Entry 8QEK (electron microscopy, 3.60 A resolution); this record covers chains B and I of the 13 polymer chains in the assembly.

Chain B (and I):
Molecule: Major tail sheath protein
Organism: Staphylococcus phage 812
Notes: chain I of this document is another copy of the same molecule, construct and numbering; everything in this record applies to it too
Reference sequence: A0A0U1WZ79 (A0A0U1WZ79_9CAUD); residues 1-587 here = UniProt positions 1-587
Sequence (587 residues; each row starts with the number of its first residue):
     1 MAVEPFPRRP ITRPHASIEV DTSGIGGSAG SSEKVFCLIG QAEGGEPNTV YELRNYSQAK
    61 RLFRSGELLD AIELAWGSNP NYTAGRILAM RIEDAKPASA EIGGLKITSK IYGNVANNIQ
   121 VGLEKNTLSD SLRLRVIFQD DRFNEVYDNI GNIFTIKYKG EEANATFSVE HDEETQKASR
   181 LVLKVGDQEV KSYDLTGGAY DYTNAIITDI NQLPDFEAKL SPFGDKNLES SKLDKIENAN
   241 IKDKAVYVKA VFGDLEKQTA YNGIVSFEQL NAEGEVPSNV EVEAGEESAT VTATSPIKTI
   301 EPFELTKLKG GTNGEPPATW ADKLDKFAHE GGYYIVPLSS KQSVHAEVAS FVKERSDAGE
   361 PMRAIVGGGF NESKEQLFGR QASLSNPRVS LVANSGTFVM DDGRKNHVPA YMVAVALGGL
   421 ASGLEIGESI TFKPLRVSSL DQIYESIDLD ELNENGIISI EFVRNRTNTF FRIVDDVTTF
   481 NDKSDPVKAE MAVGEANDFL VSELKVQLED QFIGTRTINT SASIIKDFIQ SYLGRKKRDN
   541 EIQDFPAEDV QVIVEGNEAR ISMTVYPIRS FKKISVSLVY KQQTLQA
Not modelled in the structure: 1, 94-317, 504-509, 541-544 (chain I: 1, 96-314)

How chain B and chain I interact:
Pairs across the interface (77; chain B residue first):
  Arg-54(B) / Arg-9(I)  hydrogen bond (backbone-side chain)
  Asn-55(B) / Arg-9(I)
  Tyr-56(B) / Arg-9(I)
  Trp-76(B) / Arg-8(I)  hydrogen bond (backbone-side chain)
  Asn-79(B) / Arg-8(I)  hydrogen bond (backbone-side chain)
  Pro-80(B) / Arg-8(I)  hydrogen bond (backbone-side chain)
  Tyr-82(B) / Arg-8(I)  hydrogen bond (backbone-side chain)
  Thr-83(B) / Pro-5(I)
  Thr-83(B) / Arg-8(I)
  Thr-83(B) / Pro-10(I)
  Ala-84(B) / Arg-8(I)
  Ala-84(B) / Arg-9(I)
  Ala-84(B) / Pro-10(I)
  Ile-426(B) / Arg-516(I)  hydrogen bond (backbone-side chain)
  Gly-427(B) / Arg-516(I)  hydrogen bond (backbone-side chain)
  Glu-428(B) / Gly-514(I)
  Glu-428(B) / Arg-516(I)
  Ser-429(B) / Gly-514(I)  hydrogen bond (side chain-backbone)
  Thr-431(B) / Gly-514(I)
  Phe-432(B) / Glu-509(I)
  Phe-432(B) / Ile-513(I)  hydrophobic
  Arg-464(B) / His-329(I)
  Asn-465(B) / Val-506(I)
  Arg-466(B) / Asp-510(I)  salt bridge
  Arg-472(B) / Asp-510(I)  salt bridge
  Ile-568(B) / Thr-517(I)
  Arg-569(B) / Arg-516(I)
  Arg-569(B) / Thr-517(I)  hydrogen bond (backbone-backbone)
  Arg-569(B) / Gly-556(I)
  Arg-569(B) / Asn-557(I)
  Ser-570(B) / Gly-514(I)
  Ser-570(B) / Thr-515(I)
  Ser-570(B) / Thr-517(I)
  Phe-571(B) / Gly-514(I)  hydrogen bond (backbone-backbone)
  Phe-571(B) / Thr-515(I)  hydrogen bond (backbone-backbone)
  Phe-571(B) / Thr-517(I)  hydrogen bond (backbone-side chain)
  Phe-571(B) / Ser-521(I)
  Phe-571(B) / Val-554(I)  hydrophobic
  Phe-571(B) / Asn-557(I)
  Phe-571(B) / Glu-558(I)
  Phe-571(B) / Ala-559(I)
  Lys-572(B) / Asn-557(I)  hydrogen bond (backbone-backbone)
  Lys-573(B) / Asn-557(I)  hydrogen bond (backbone-backbone)
  Lys-573(B) / Glu-558(I)
  Lys-573(B) / Ala-559(I)  hydrogen bond (backbone-backbone)
  Ile-574(B) / Leu-508(I)
  Ile-574(B) / Phe-512(I)  hydrophobic
  Ile-574(B) / Ile-513(I)  hydrophobic
  Ile-574(B) / Ala-559(I)
  Ile-574(B) / Ile-561(I)  hydrophobic
  Ser-575(B) / Glu-558(I)  hydrogen bond
  Ser-575(B) / Ala-559(I)  hydrogen bond (backbone-backbone)
  Ser-575(B) / Arg-560(I)
  Ser-575(B) / Ile-561(I)  hydrogen bond (backbone-backbone)
  Val-576(B) / Leu-508(I)  hydrophobic
  Val-576(B) / Ile-561(I)
  Val-576(B) / Met-563(I)  hydrophobic
  Ser-577(B) / Ile-561(I)  hydrogen bond (backbone-backbone)
  Ser-577(B) / Ser-562(I)
  Ser-577(B) / Met-563(I)  hydrogen bond (backbone-backbone)
  Leu-578(B) / Leu-504(I)  hydrophobic
  Leu-578(B) / Met-563(I)
  Val-579(B) / Met-563(I)  hydrogen bond (backbone-backbone)
  Val-579(B) / Thr-564(I)
  Val-579(B) / Val-565(I)  hydrogen bond (backbone-backbone)
  Tyr-580(B) / Asn-497(I)  hydrogen bond
  Tyr-580(B) / Leu-500(I)
  Tyr-580(B) / Val-565(I)
  Lys-581(B) / Thr-564(I)
  Lys-581(B) / Val-565(I)  hydrogen bond (backbone-backbone)
  Lys-581(B) / Tyr-566(I)
  Lys-581(B) / Pro-567(I)
  Gln-582(B) / Tyr-566(I)
  Gln-583(B) / Gln-543(I)  hydrogen bond
  Gln-583(B) / Asp-544(I)
  Gln-583(B) / Tyr-566(I)
  Leu-585(B) / Gln-543(I)
Other interface residues (no listed pair), chain B (39 interface residues in all): Asn-81, Lys-433, Glu-490
Other interface residues (no listed pair), chain I (40 interface residues in all): Ala-2, Val-3, Glu-4, Thr-12, Ile-518, Ile-525

Summary:
39 residues of chain B face 40 of chain I across their interface, with 25 hydrogen bonds and 2 salt bridges.
Polar contacts include Arg-466(B)/Asp-510(I), Arg-472(B)/Asp-510(I) and Arg-54(B)/Arg-9(I).
Chain B and chain I are both Major tail sheath protein (Staphylococcus phage 812); the structure, Neck and
tail of phage 812 after tail contraction (composite), was determined by electron microscopy (same publication
as 8Q01, 8Q1I, 8Q7D, 8QEM, 8QJE, 8QKH, 8R5G and 8R69).
